Entry 195L (X-ray diffraction, 1.90 A resolution); this record covers chain A.

Chain A:
Molecule: Lysozyme
From: Enterobacteria phage T4
Notes: EC 3.2.1.17; engineered mutation(s): C54T, C97A, A129L
UniProt: P00720 (LYCV_BPT4); numbering as in UniProt (aligned over 1-164)
Amino-acid sequence (164 residues; each row starts with the number of its first residue):
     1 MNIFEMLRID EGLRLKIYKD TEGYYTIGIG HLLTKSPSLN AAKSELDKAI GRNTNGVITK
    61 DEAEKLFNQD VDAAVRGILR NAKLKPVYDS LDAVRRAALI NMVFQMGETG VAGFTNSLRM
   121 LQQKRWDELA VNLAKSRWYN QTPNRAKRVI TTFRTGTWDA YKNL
Not modelled in the structure: 163-164
Differences from the reference sequence: conflict Thr54 (Cys in P00720), Ala97 (Cys in P00720), Leu129 (Ala in P00720)
UniProt features mapped onto this chain:
  - active site (Proton donor/acceptor): Glu11, Asp20
  - binding site (substrate): Leu32, Phe104, Ser117, Asn132
  - mutagenesis: Glu11 (E11A/F/H/M/N: Complete loss of enzymatic activity; E11N: Loss of 84% of enzymatic activity; E11Q: Complete loss of activity), Asp20 (D20A/N/S/T: Complete loss of enzymatic activity; D20C: Nearly no effet on specific enzymatic activity; D20E/Q: Loss of 99% of enzymatic activity), Thr26 (T26E: Complete loss of activity at neutral pH; covalently bound substrate; T26H: Facilitates transglycosylation more effectively than hydrolysis; covalently bound substrate), Gly30 (G30A: Almost complete loss of enzymatic activity; G30F: Almost complete loss of enzymatic activity. The enzyme is destabilized by 1.5 kcal/mol), Ser117 (S117F: 10-fold decrease in enzymatic activity; S117I: 500-fold decrease in enzymatic activity; S117V: 50-fold decrease in enzymatic activity), Asn132 (N132I: 5-fold decrease in enzymatic activity; N132M/F: 2-fold decrease in enzymatic activity)
What the authors report for this chain:
  - contacts within the chain: Ser117-Leu129, Leu121-Leu129
  - conformationally variable residues (helix shift): Asn116 to Gln122, Trp126 to Leu133

In short:
From UniProt: active-site residues Glu11 and Asp20, 4 substrate-binding residues and 6 mutagenesis sites. From
the paper: conformational variability at Asn116 and Trp126; contacts within the chain involving Ser117, Leu129
and Leu121.
Chain A is Lysozyme (Enterobacteria phage T4); the structure, Thermodynamic and structural compensation in
"size-switch" core-repacking variants of T4 lysozyme, was determined by X-ray diffraction (same publication as
196L, 197L, 198L, 199L and 200L).
